PDB entry 4C3J | X-ray diffraction, 3.35 A resolution | chains C and K of the 14 polymer chains in the assembly

# Chain C
Molecule: DNA-directed RNA polymerases I and III subunit RPAC1
From: Saccharomyces cerevisiae
Notes: EC 2.7.7.6
Reference sequence: P07703 (RPAC1_YEAST); residue numbers follow UniProt; this construct covers 1-335
Amino-acid sequence (335 residues; row label = number of the first residue in the row):
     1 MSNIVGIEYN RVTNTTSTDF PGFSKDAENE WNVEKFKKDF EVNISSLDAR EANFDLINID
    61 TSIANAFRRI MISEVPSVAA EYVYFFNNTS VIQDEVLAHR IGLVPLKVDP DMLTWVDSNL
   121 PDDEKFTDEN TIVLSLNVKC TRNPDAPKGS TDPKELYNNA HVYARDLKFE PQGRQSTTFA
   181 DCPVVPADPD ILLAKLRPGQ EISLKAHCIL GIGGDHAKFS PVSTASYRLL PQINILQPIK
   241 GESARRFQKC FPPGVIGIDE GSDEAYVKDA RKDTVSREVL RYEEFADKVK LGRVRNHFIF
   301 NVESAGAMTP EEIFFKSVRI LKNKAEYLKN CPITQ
Unresolved in the structure: 1-29, 148-149
Curated features (UniProtKB/Swiss-Prot):
  - modified residue: Ser-2 (N-acetylserine), Ser-17 (Phosphoserine)

# Chain K
Molecule: DNA-directed RNA polymerases I and III subunit RPAC2
From: Saccharomyces cerevisiae
Notes: EC 2.7.7.6
Reference sequence: P28000 (RPAC2_YEAST); numbering as in UniProt (aligned over 1-142)
Amino-acid sequence (142 residues; each row starts with the number of its first residue):
     1 MTEDIEQKKT ATEVTPQEPK HIQEEEEQDV DMTGDEEQEE EPDREKIKLL TQATSEDGTS
    61 ASFQIVEEDH TLGNALRYVI MKNPDVEFCG YSIPHPSENL LNIRIQTYGE TTAVDALQKG
   121 LKDLMDLCDV VESKFTEKIK SM
Unresolved in the structure: 1-39
Curated features (UniProtKB/Swiss-Prot):
  - modified residue (Phosphothreonine): Thr-15, Thr-33
  - cross-link: Lys-134 (Glycyl lysine isopeptide (Lys-Gly) (interchain with G-Cter in ubiquitin))

# Interface between chain C and chain K
Contacting residue pairs - 78 pairs, chain C then chain K:
  Trp-31(C) / Tyr-78(K)
  Trp-31(C) / Lys-82(K)
  Trp-31(C) / Leu-127(K)  hydrophobic
  Val-33(C) / Asp-123(K)
  Val-33(C) / Asp-126(K)
  Val-33(C) / Leu-127(K)
  Phe-36(C) / Leu-127(K)  hydrophobic
  Phe-36(C) / Val-130(K)  hydrophobic
  Lys-37(C) / Val-130(K)
  Lys-37(C) / Lys-134(K)
  Phe-40(C) / Val-131(K)  hydrophobic
  Phe-40(C) / Lys-134(K)  hydrogen bond (backbone-side chain)
  Glu-41(C) / Lys-134(K)  salt bridge
  Glu-41(C) / Lys-138(K)  salt bridge
  Val-42(C) / Lys-134(K)
  Val-42(C) / Phe-135(K)  hydrophobic
  Val-42(C) / Lys-138(K)  hydrogen bond (backbone-side chain)
  Asn-43(C) / Lys-138(K)
  Ile-44(C) / Lys-138(K)
  Ile-44(C) / Ile-139(K)
  Ile-44(C) / Met-142(K)  hydrophobic
  Leu-47(C) / Met-142(K)  hydrophobic
  Phe-54(C) / Phe-135(K)  hydrophobic
  Ile-59(C) / Val-131(K)  hydrophobic
  Asp-60(C) / Tyr-78(K)
  Ser-62(C) / Asn-74(K)
  Ser-62(C) / Ala-75(K)
  Ser-62(C) / Tyr-78(K)
  Ile-63(C) / Ala-75(K)  hydrophobic
  Ile-63(C) / Tyr-78(K)  hydrophobic
  Ile-63(C) / Leu-127(K)  hydrophobic
  Ala-66(C) / Thr-71(K)
  Phe-67(C) / Val-131(K)  hydrophobic
  Arg-69(C) / Asp-69(K)  salt bridge
  Arg-69(C) / His-70(K)
  Arg-69(C) / Thr-71(K)  hydrogen bond
  Ile-70(C) / Thr-71(K)
  Glu-74(C) / Thr-71(K)
  Phe-314(C) / Phe-135(K)  hydrophobic
  Phe-315(C) / Glu-132(K)
  Phe-315(C) / Phe-135(K)  hydrophobic
  Phe-315(C) / Thr-136(K)
  Phe-315(C) / Ile-139(K)  hydrophobic
  Val-318(C) / Cys-128(K)
  Arg-319(C) / Glu-132(K)  salt bridge
  Leu-321(C) / Leu-124(K)  hydrophobic
  Leu-321(C) / Cys-128(K)  hydrophobic
  Lys-322(C) / Met-125(K)
  Lys-322(C) / Cys-128(K)
  Lys-322(C) / Asp-129(K)  salt bridge
  Lys-324(C) / Glu-68(K)  salt bridge
  Lys-324(C) / Leu-72(K)
  Ala-325(C) / Leu-121(K)
  Glu-326(C) / Met-125(K)
  Tyr-327(C) / Asp-43(K)
  Tyr-327(C) / Lys-46(K)
  Leu-328(C) / Ile-47(K)  hydrophobic
  Leu-328(C) / Ile-65(K)  hydrophobic
  Leu-328(C) / Leu-72(K)  hydrophobic
  Leu-328(C) / Leu-121(K)  hydrophobic
  Lys-329(C) / Leu-121(K)
  Lys-329(C) / Lys-122(K)
  Lys-329(C) / Met-125(K)
  Cys-331(C) / Asp-43(K)  hydrogen bond (side chain-backbone)
  Cys-331(C) / Ile-47(K)  hydrophobic
  Pro-332(C) / Pro-42(K)  hydrophobic
  Pro-332(C) / Asp-43(K)
  Pro-332(C) / Ile-47(K)
  Ile-333(C) / Ile-47(K)
  Ile-333(C) / Leu-49(K)  hydrophobic
  Ile-333(C) / Val-114(K)  hydrophobic
  Ile-333(C) / Gln-118(K)
  Thr-334(C) / Arg-44(K)  hydrogen bond (side chain-backbone)
  Thr-334(C) / Ile-47(K)
  Thr-334(C) / Lys-48(K)
  Thr-334(C) / Leu-49(K)  hydrogen bond (backbone-backbone)
  Gln-335(C) / Leu-49(K)
  Gln-335(C) / Thr-51(K)
Also at the interface, not in a pair above, chain C (38 interface residues in all): Glu-311
Also at the interface, not in a pair above, chain K (40 interface residues in all): Phe-63, Glu-67

# Overview
The interface between chain C and chain K involves 38 residues on one side and 40 on the other, with 6
hydrogen bonds and 6 salt bridges. Polar pairs include Glu-41(C)/Lys-134(K), Glu-41(C)/Lys-138(K) and
Arg-69(C)/Asp-69(K).
Here chain C is DNA-directed RNA polymerases I and III subunit RPAC1 and chain K is DNA-directed RNA
polymerases I and III subunit RPAC2, both from Saccharomyces cerevisiae. Entry 4C3J (Structure of 14-subunit
RNA polymerase I at 3.35 A resolution, crystal form C2-90) was determined by X-ray diffraction (same
publication as 4C3H and 4C3I).
